3VL4 - chain A; structure by X-ray diffraction, 1.88 A resolution.

== Chain A ==
Molecule: 3-isopropylmalate dehydrogenase
From: Shewanella oneidensis
Notes: EC 1.1.1.85
Reference sequence: Q8E9N3 (LEU3_SHEON); residues 2-364 here = UniProt positions 2-364
Amino-acid sequence (375 residues; each row starts with the number of its first residue; numbers below 1 keep their minus sign (Met-10 is residue -10)):
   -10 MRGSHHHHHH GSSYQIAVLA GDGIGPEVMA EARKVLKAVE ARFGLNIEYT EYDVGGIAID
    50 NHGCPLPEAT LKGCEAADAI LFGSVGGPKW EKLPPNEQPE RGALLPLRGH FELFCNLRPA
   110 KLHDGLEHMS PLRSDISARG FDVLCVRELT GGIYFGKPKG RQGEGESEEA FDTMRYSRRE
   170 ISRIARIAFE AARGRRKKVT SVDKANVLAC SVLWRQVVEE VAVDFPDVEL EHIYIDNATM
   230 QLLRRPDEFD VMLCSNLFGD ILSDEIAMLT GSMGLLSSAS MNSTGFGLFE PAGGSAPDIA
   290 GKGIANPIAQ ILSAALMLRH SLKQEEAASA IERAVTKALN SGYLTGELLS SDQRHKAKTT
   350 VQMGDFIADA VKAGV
Not modelled in the structure: -10 to 0
Construct notes: expression tag (-10 to 1)
UniProt features mapped onto this chain:
  - binding site (NAD(+)): Gly283 to Asn295
  - binding site (substrate): Arg97, Arg107, Arg136, Asp225
  - binding site (Mg(2+)): Asp225, Asp249, Asp253
  - site (Important for catalysis): Tyr143, Lys193
Bound ions: Ca2+: Asp249, Asp253 (together with 3-isopropylmalic acid)
Residues lining bound ligands: 3-isopropylmalic acid (IPM): Glu89, Arg90, Leu93, Leu94, Arg97, Arg107, Arg136, Tyr143, Lys193, Asn195, Val196, Asp225, Asp249, Asp253
Reported in the primary citation:
  - catalytic residues: Tyr143, Lys193, Asp225 (citing earlier work)

== In short ==
Chain A binds 3-isopropylmalic acid. Asp249 and Asp253 form the Ca2+ site. Curated annotation (UniProt) lists
13 NAD+-binding residues, 4 substrate-binding residues and 3 Mg2+-binding residues. The paper reports
catalytic residues Tyr143, Lys193 and Asp225.
Chain A is 3-isopropylmalate dehydrogenase (Shewanella oneidensis); the structure, 3-isopropylmalate
dehydrogenase from Shewanella oneidensis MR-1 at 410 MPa, was determined by X-ray diffraction together with
3VKZ, 3VL2, 3VL3, 3VL6 and 3VL7 from the same study.
